Entry 3J3Y (electron microscopy); this record covers chains ix and iy of the 1176 polymer chains in the assembly.

Chain ix (and iy):
Molecule: capsid protein
Source organism: Human immunodeficiency virus 1
Notes: chain iy of this document is another copy of the same molecule, construct and numbering; everything in this record applies to it too
UniProt: Q79791 (Q79791_9HIV1); residues 1-231 here correspond to UniProt positions 133-363 (UniProt number = residue number + 132)
Sequence (231 residues; row label = number of the first residue in the row):
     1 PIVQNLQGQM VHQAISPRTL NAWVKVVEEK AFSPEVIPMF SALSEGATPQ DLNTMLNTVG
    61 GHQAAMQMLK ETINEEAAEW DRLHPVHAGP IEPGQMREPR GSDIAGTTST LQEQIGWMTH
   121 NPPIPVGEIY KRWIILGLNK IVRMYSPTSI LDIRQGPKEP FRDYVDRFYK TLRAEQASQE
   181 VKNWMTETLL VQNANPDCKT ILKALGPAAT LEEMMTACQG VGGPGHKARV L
Construct notes: engineered mutation E92 (Ala224 in Q79791)

Interface between chain ix and chain iy:
Pairs across the interface (52):
  N5(ix) with L6(iy)
  V11(ix) with N5(iy); Q7(iy)
  H12(ix) with Q7(iy)
  Q13(ix) with Q4(iy); N5(iy)
  A14(ix) with E45(iy)
  I15(ix) with A42(iy)
  P17(ix) with M39(iy); L43(iy)
  L20(ix) with M39(iy); A42(iy)
  N21(ix) with M39(iy)
  K25(ix) with E29(iy)
  E28(ix) with K30(iy)
  T58(ix) with E35(iy); P38(iy)
  G60(ix) with R173(iy)
  Q63(ix) with Y169(iy); R173(iy)
  A64(ix) with V165(iy); L211(iy)
  Q67(ix) with Y169(iy); L211(iy)
  M68(ix) with E212(iy); M215(iy)
  E71(ix) with A209(iy); T210(iy); L211(iy)
  T72(ix) with E212(iy)
  E75(ix) with T210(iy); E212(iy)
  K140(ix) with E212(iy)
  R143(ix) with P224(iy); G225(iy)
  M144(ix) with R162(iy); E212(iy); M215(iy); P224(iy)
  S146(ix) with G223(iy); P224(iy); G225(iy); H226(iy)
  P147(ix) with H226(iy); A228(iy)
  T148(ix) with G225(iy); H226(iy); K227(iy)
  S149(ix) with G225(iy); H226(iy); K227(iy)
  D152(ix) with K227(iy)
Also at the interface, not in a pair above, chain ix (32 interface residues in all): T54, N57, V59, E175
Also at the interface, not in a pair above, chain iy (30 interface residues in all): D166, K170, T216

Overview:
32 residues of chain ix face 30 of chain iy across their interface.
Both chains are capsid protein (Human immunodeficiency virus 1). Entry 3J3Y (Atomic-level structure of the
entire HIV-1 capsid (186 hexamers + 12 pentamers)) was determined by electron microscopy together with 3J4F,
3J34 and 3J3Q from the same study.
